Entry 6GES (X-ray diffraction, 2.07 A resolution); this record covers chain A.

== Chain A ==
Protein: Mitogen-activated protein kinase 3
Source organism: Homo sapiens
Notes: EC 2.7.11.24
UniProtKB: P27361 (MK03_HUMAN); residue numbers follow UniProt; this construct covers 1-379
Sequence (380 residues; numbered 0 to 379; the number before each row is that of its first residue; numbering starts at 0):
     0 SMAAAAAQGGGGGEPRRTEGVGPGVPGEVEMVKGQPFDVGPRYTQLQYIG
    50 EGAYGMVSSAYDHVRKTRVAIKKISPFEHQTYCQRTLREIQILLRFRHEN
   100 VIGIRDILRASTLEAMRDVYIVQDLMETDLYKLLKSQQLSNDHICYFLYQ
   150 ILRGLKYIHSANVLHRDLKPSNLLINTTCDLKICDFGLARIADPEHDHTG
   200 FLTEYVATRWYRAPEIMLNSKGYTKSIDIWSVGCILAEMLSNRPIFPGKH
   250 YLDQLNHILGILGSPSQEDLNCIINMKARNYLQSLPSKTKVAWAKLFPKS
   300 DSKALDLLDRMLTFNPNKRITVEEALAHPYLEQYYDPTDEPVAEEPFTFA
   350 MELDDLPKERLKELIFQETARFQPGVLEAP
Disordered / not traced: 0-24, 375-379
Construct notes: expression tag (0)
Covalently attached groups: compound 6H3 linked to Cys183
Small-molecule neighbours:
  - 6H3 (N-{2-[(5-chloro-2-{[4-(4-methylpiperazin-1-yl)phenyl]amino}pyrimidin-4-yl)amino]phenyl}propanamide): Ile48, Gly49, Glu50, Val56, Ala69, Lys71, Gln122, Asp123, Leu124, Met125, Glu126, Thr127, Asp128, Lys131, Ser170, Asn171, Leu173, Asp184
  - sm1-71 (EWH; N-[2-[[5-chloranyl-2-[[4-(4-methylpiperazin-1-yl)phenyl]amino]pyrimidin-4-yl]amino]phenyl]prop-2-enamide): Asn255, Leu258, Gly259, Gly262, Ser263, Tyr280, Leu284, Pro285, Ser286, Lys287

== In short ==
Chain A binds sm1-71. Covalently linked compound 6H3: at Cys183.
Chain A is Mitogen-activated protein kinase 3 (Homo sapiens); the structure, Crystal structure of ERK1
covalently bound to SM1-71, was determined by X-ray diffraction (same publication as 6ATE and 6G54).
